3RT3 - chains B and C; structure by X-ray diffraction, 2.01 A resolution.

Chain B:
Molecule: Ubiquitin-like protein ISG15
From: Homo sapiens
UniProtKB: P05161 (ISG15_HUMAN); residues 1-158 here = UniProt positions 1-158
Amino-acid sequence (159 residues; each row starts with the number of its first residue):
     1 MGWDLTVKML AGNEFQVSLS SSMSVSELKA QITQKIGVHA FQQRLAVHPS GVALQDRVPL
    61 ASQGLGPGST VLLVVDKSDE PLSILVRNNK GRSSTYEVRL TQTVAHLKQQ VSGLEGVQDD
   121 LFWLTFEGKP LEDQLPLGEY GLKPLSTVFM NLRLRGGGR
Not modelled in the structure: 1-2, 156-159
Construct notes: engineered mutation Ser78 (Cys in P05161); expression tag (159)
Residues lining bound ligands:
  - succinic acid (SIN), molecule 1: Lys29, Ala40, Phe41, Asp56, Gly138, Glu139, Tyr140, Gly141
  - succinic acid (SIN), molecule 2: Trp123, Pro130, Arg153
UniProt features mapped onto this chain:
  - region: Arg153 to Gly157 (Involved in the ligation of specific target proteins)
  - motif: Leu152 to Gly157 (LRLRGG)
  - site: Arg153 (Interacts with activating enzyme)
  - cross-link: Gly157 (Glycyl lysine isopeptide (Gly-Lys) (interchain with K-? in acceptor proteins))
  - mutagenesis: Arg44 (R44A: Does not affect ISG15 signaling, interaction with ITGAL or activation of SRC family tyrosine kinases), Ser83 (S83A: Does not affect ISG15 signaling, interaction with ITGAL or activation of SRC family tyrosine kinases), Tyr96 (Y96L: Reduces ISG15 signaling. Strongly reduces ISG15 signaling and abolishes interaction with ITGAL and activation of SRC family tyrosine kinases; when associated with D-102), Arg99 (R99A: Strongly reduces ISG15 signaling and abolishes interaction with ITGAL), Thr101 (T101A: Strongly reduces ISG15 signaling and abolishes interaction with ITGAL and activation of SRC family tyrosine kinases), Gln102 (Q102D: Reduces ISG15 signaling. Strongly reduces ISG15 signaling and abolishes interaction with ITGAL and activation of SRC family tyrosine kinases; when associated with L-96), Thr103 (T103A: Strongly reduces ISG15 signaling and abolishes interaction with ITGAL)

Chain C:
Molecule: Non-structural protein 1
From: Influenza B virus
Notes: fragment: N-terminal G1P2-binding domain
UniProtKB: P03502 (NS1_INBLE); residue numbers follow UniProt; this construct covers 1-103
Amino-acid sequence (109 residues; each row starts with the number of its first residue):
     1 MADNMTTTQI EVGPGATNAT INFEAGILEC YERFSWQRAL DYPGQDRLHR LKRKLESRIK
    61 THNKSEPENK RMSLEERKAI GVKMMKVLLF MDPSAGIEGF EPYHHHHHH
Not modelled in the structure: 1-8, 103-109
Construct notes: expression tag (104-109)
UniProt features mapped onto this chain:
  - motif: Arg50 to Leu55 (Nuclear localization signal)
  - mutagenesis: Arg33 (R33A: Partial loss of dsRNA-binding and no effect on inhibition of IFN-beta promoter; when associated with A-38), Arg38 (R38A: Partial loss of dsRNA-binding and no effect on inhibition of IFN-beta promoter; when associated with A-33), Arg47 (R47A: Complete loss of dsRNA-binding and 40% loss of inhibition of IFN-beta promoter; when associated with A-50), Arg50 (R50A: Complete loss of dsRNA-binding and 40% loss of inhibition of IFN-beta promoter; when associated with A-47), Lys52 (K52A: Partial loss of dsRNA-binding and 15% loss of inhibition of IFN-beta promoter; when associated with A-53 and A-54), Arg53 (R53A: Partial loss of dsRNA-binding and 15% loss of inhibition of IFN-beta promoter; when associated with A-52 and A-54), Lys54 (K54A: Partial loss of dsRNA-binding and 15% loss of inhibition of IFN-beta promoter; when associated with A-52 and A-53), Arg58 (R58A: Complete loss of dsRNA-binding and 20% loss of inhibition of IFN-beta promoter; when associated with A-60 and A-64), Lys60 (K60A: Complete loss of dsRNA-binding and 20% loss of inhibition of IFN-beta promoter; when associated with A-58 and A-64), Lys64 (K64A: Complete loss of dsRNA-binding and 20% loss of inhibition of IFN-beta promoter; when associated with A-58 and A-60), Lys70 (K70A: No effect on dsRNA-binding and inhibition of IFN-beta promoter; when associated with A-71), Arg71 (R71A: No effect on dsRNA-binding and inhibition of IFN-beta promoter; when associated with A-70), 4 further mutagenesis entries in UniProt

Interface between chain B and chain C:
Residue-residue contacts (9):
  Met9(B) - Gln37(C)
  Ala11(B) - Ala39(C)  hydrophobic
  Ile36(B) - Arg38(C)  hydrogen bond (backbone-side chain)
  Val74(B) - Gln37(C)
  Val75(B) - Trp36(C)
  Val75(B) - Gln37(C)  hydrogen bond (backbone-side chain)
  Asp76(B) - Trp36(C)
  Lys77(B) - Trp36(C)
  Ser78(B) - Trp36(C)
Other interface residues (no listed pair), chain B (12 interface residues in all): Leu10, Val38, Leu73, Glu80
Other interface residues (no listed pair), chain C (6 interface residues in all): Phe34, Glu75

Summary:
Chain B and chain C form an interface of 12 and 6 residues respectively, with 2 hydrogen bonds. Polar contacts
include Ile36(B)-Arg38(C) and Val75(B)-Gln37(C). Ligands of chain B: succinic acid.
Chain B is Ubiquitin-like protein ISG15 (Homo sapiens) and chain C is Non-structural protein 1 (Influenza B
virus); the structure, Complex of influenza virus protein with host anti-viral factor, was determined by X-ray
diffraction.
